PDB entry 1OCB | X-ray diffraction, 1.75 A resolution | chain A

Chain A:
Protein: Cellobiohydrolase II
Organism: Humicola insolens
Notes: EC 3.2.1.91; fragment: catalytic core domain, residues 89-450
Sequence (362 residues; numbered 89 to 450; the number before each row is that of its first residue):
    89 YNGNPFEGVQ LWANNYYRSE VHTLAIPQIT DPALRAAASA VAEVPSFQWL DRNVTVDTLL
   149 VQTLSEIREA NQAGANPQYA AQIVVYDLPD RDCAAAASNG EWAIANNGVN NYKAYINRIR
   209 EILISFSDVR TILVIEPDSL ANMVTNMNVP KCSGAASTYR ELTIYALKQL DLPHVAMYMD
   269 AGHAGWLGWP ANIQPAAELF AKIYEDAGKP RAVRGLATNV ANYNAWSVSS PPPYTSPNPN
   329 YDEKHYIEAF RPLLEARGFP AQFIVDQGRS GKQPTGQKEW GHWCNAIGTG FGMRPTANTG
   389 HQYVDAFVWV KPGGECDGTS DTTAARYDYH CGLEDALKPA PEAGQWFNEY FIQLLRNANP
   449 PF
Not modelled in the structure: 89
Disulfides: Cys181-Cys240, Cys372-Cys419
Covalently attached groups: N-acetylglucosamine (NAG) linked to Asn141
From the paper describing this entry:
  - catalytic residues: Asp226
  - mutagenesis - D405A, D405N, D416A: decreased catalytic activity
  - conformationally variable residues (side-chain flip): Tyr104
  - binding site for beta-D-glucopyranose: Glu108, Trp137, Asp139, Glu403, Gly432, Gln433
  - binding site for methyl 4-thio-beta-D-glucopyranoside: Gly432, Gln433

Overview:
Covalently linked N-acetylglucosamine: at Asn141. The paper reports the catalytic residue Asp226; D405A, D405N
and D416A reduce catalytic activity.
Chain A is Cellobiohydrolase II (Humicola insolens); the structure, Structure of the wild-type
cellobiohydrolase Cel6A from Humicolas insolens in complex with a fluorescent substrate, was determined by
X-ray diffraction, deposited together with 1OC5, 1OC6, 1OC7 and 1OCJ.
